9B8P - chains B and F of the 17 polymer chains in the assembly; structure by electron microscopy, 3.20 A resolution.

# Chain B
Molecule: H(+)-transporting two-sector ATPase
From: Rattus norvegicus
Notes: EC 7.1.2.2
Reference sequence: D4A133 (D4A133_RAT); residues -29 to 617 here correspond to UniProt positions 1-647 (UniProt number = residue number + 30)
Chain sequence (647 residues; row label = number of the first residue in the row; numbers below 1 keep their minus sign (Met-29 is residue -29)):
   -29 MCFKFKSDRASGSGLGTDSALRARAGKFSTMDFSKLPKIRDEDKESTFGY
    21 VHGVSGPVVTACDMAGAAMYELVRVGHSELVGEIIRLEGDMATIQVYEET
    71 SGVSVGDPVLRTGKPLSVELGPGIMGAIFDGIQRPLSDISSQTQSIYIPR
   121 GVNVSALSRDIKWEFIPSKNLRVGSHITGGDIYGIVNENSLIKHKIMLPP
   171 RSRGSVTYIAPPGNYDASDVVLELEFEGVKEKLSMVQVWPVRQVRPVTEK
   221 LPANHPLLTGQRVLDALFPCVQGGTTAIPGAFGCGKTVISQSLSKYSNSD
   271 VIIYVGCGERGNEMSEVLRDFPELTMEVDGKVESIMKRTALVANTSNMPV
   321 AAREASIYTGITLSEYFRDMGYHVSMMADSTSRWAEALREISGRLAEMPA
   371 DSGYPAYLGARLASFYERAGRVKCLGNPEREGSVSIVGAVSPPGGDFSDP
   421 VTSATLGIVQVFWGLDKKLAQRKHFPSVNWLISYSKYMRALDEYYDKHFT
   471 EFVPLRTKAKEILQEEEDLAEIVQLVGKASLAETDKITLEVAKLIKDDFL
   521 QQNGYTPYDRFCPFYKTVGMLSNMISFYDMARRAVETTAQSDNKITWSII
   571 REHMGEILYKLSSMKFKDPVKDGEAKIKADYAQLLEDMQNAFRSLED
Disordered / not traced: -29 to 16, 617

# Chain F
Molecule: V-type proton ATPase subunit B, brain isoform
From: Rattus norvegicus
Reference sequence: P62815 (VATB2_RAT); numbering as in UniProt (aligned over 1-511)
Chain sequence (511 residues; numbered 1 to 511; the number before each row is that of its first residue):
     1 MALRAMRGIVNGAAPELPVPTGGPMAGAREQALAVSRNYLSQPRLTYKTV
    51 SGVNGPLVILDHVKFPRYAEIVHLTLPDGTKRSGQVLEVSGSKAVVQVFE
   101 GTSGIDAKKTSCEFTGDILRTPVSEDMLGRVFNGSGKPIDRGPVVLAEDF
   151 LDIMGQPINPQCRIYPEEMIQTGISAIDGMNSIARGQKIPIFSAAGLPHN
   201 EIAAQICRQAGLVKKSKDVVDYSEENFAIVFAAMGVNMETARFFKSDFEE
   251 NGSMDNVCLFLNLANDPTIERIITPRLALTTAEFLAYQCEKHVLVILTDM
   301 SSYAEALREVSAAREEVPGRRGFPGYMYTDLATIYERAGRVEGRNGSITQ
   351 IPILTMPNDDITHPIPDLTGYITEGQIYVDRQLHNRQIYPPINVLPSLSR
   401 LMKSAIGEGMTRKDHADVSNQLYACYAIGKDVQAMKAVVGEEALTSDDLL
   451 YLEFLQKFEKNFITQGPYENRTVYETLDIGWQLLRIFPKEMLKRIPQSTL
   501 SEFYPRDSAKH
Disordered / not traced: 1-38, 216-224, 507-511
UniProt features mapped onto this chain:
  - binding site (ATP): Arg400

# Interface between chain B and chain F
Contacting residue pairs - 64 pairs, chain B then chain F:
  Ala35(B) - Ala107(F)
  Gly36(B) - Asp106(F)
  Gly36(B) - Ala107(F)
  Gly36(B) - Lys109(F)
  Ala37(B) - Asp106(F)
  Ala38(B) - Gly104(F)
  Ala38(B) - Ile105(F)
  Ala38(B) - Asp106(F)
  Met39(B) - Val53(F)  hydrophobic
  Met39(B) - Gly55(F)
  Met39(B) - Thr102(F)
  Met39(B) - Gly104(F)  hydrogen bond (backbone-backbone)
  Met39(B) - Ile105(F)  hydrogen bond (backbone-backbone)
  Tyr40(B) - Ser103(F)
  Arg56(B) - Val53(F)
  Arg56(B) - Asn54(F)
  Leu57(B) - Gly52(F)
  Leu57(B) - Val53(F)  hydrogen bond (backbone-backbone)
  Leu57(B) - Ile105(F)
  Glu58(B) - Ser51(F)
  Gly59(B) - Ser51(F)  hydrogen bond (backbone-backbone)
  Lys220(B) - Arg242(F)  hydrogen bond (backbone-side chain)
  Leu221(B) - Arg242(F)
  Pro222(B) - Arg242(F)
  Ala223(B) - Glu239(F)
  Met368(B) - Ala312(F)
  Met368(B) - Glu315(F)
  Pro369(B) - Pro318(F)
  Ala370(B) - Arg308(F)
  Asp371(B) - Arg321(F)
  Asp371(B) - Gly322(F)
  Ala376(B) - Arg308(F)
  Ala376(B) - Glu309(F)
  Ala376(B) - Ala312(F)  hydrophobic
  Ala380(B) - Glu309(F)
  Ala383(B) - Ala264(F)
  Glu387(B) - Asn237(F)
  Glu387(B) - Met238(F)  hydrogen bond (side chain-backbone)
  Glu387(B) - Ala264(F)
  Glu387(B) - Asn265(F)
  Phe417(B) - Asn358(F)
  Ile428(B) - Asn237(F)  hydrogen bond (backbone-side chain)
  Gln430(B) - Asn237(F)  hydrogen bond
  Gln430(B) - Glu239(F)
  Gln430(B) - Thr240(F)
  Leu451(B) - Arg381(F)
  Leu451(B) - Asn385(F)  hydrogen bond (backbone-side chain)
  Tyr454(B) - Ala195(F)
  Tyr454(B) - Gly196(F)
  Lys456(B) - Gly196(F)
  Tyr457(B) - Glu239(F)
  Arg459(B) - Phe243(F)
  Thr477(B) - Gln387(F)
  Lys480(B) - Asn385(F)
  Lys480(B) - Gln387(F)
  Glu481(B) - Arg386(F)
  Glu481(B) - Gln387(F)
  Gln484(B) - Asn385(F)  hydrogen bond
  Gln484(B) - Arg386(F)
  Glu485(B) - Arg386(F)  salt bridge
  Ile492(B) - Ala437(F)  hydrophobic
  Val496(B) - Val438(F)  hydrophobic
  Ser500(B) - Val438(F)  hydrogen bond (side chain-backbone)
  Ser500(B) - Gly440(F)
Also at the interface, not in a pair above, chain B (46 interface residues in all): Ala366, Glu367, Tyr377, Ser384, Ser418, Leu426, Gly427, Ile452
Also at the interface, not in a pair above, chain F (43 interface residues in all): Lys108, Gly235, Thr268, Glu316, Gln382, Val439

# Summary
Chain B and chain F form an interface of 46 and 43 residues respectively; the contacts include 11 hydrogen
bonds and 1 salt bridge. Polar pairs include Glu485(B)-Arg386(F), Lys220(B)-Arg242(F) and Glu387(B)-Met238(F).
From UniProt: ATP-binding residue Arg400(F) on chain F.
Chain B is H(+)-transporting two-sector ATPase and chain F is V-type proton ATPase subunit B, brain isoform,
both from Rattus norvegicus; the structure, Synaptic Vesicle V-ATPase with synaptophysin and SidK, State 3,
V1, was determined by electron microscopy (same publication as 9B8Q).
